8FFR - chains D and F of the 12 polymer chains in the assembly; structure by X-ray diffraction, 3.49 A resolution.

[Chain D (and F)]
Molecule: Nucleoprotein
Organism: Rabies virus CVS-11
Notes: chain F of this document is another copy of the same molecule, construct and numbering; everything in this record applies to it too
UniProt: A8VR20 (A8VR20_9RHAB); residue numbers follow UniProt; this construct covers 1-450
Amino-acid sequence (450 residues; each row starts with the number of its first residue):
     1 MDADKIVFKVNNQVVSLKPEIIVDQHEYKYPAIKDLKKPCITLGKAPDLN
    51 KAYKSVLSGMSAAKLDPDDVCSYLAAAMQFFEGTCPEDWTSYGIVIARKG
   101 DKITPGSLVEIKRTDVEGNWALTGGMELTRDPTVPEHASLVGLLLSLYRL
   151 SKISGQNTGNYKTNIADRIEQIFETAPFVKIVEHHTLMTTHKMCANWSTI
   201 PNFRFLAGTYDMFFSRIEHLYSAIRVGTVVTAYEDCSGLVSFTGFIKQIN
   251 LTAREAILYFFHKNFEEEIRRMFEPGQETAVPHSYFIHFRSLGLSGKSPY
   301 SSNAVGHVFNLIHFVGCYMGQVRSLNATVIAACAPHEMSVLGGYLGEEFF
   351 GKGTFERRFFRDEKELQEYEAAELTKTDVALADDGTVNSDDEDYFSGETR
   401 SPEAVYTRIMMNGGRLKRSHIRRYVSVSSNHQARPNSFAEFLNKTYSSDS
Not modelled in the structure: 1-5, 373-397, 449-450

[Interface between chain D and chain F]
Contacting residue pairs (14; chain D residue first):
  Arg-358(D) with Lys-9(F); Val-10(F); Asn-11(F)
  Phe-359(D) with Phe-8(F), hydrophobic; Lys-9(F); Val-10(F), hydrophobic
  Phe-360(D) with Phe-8(F); Lys-9(F), hydrogen bond (backbone-backbone)
  Arg-361(D) with Val-7(F); Lys-9(F)
  Asp-362(D) with Lys-9(F)
  Glu-363(D) with Lys-9(F), salt bridge
  Leu-366(D) with Asn-11(F)
  Glu-370(D) with Asn-11(F)

[Summary]
The interface between chain D and chain F involves 8 residues on one side and 5 on the other; the contacts
include 1 hydrogen bond and 1 salt bridge. Polar contacts include Glu-363(D)/Lys-9(F) and Phe-360(D)/Lys-9(F).
Both chains are Nucleoprotein (Rabies virus CVS-11). Entry 8FFR (Revised structure of the rabies virus
nucleoprotein-RNA complex) was determined by X-ray diffraction, deposited together with 8B8V.
